Entry 6QTM (X-ray diffraction, 3.00 A resolution); this record covers chains A and F.

Chain A:
Molecule: Regulatory protein SIR4
Organism: Saccharomyces cerevisiae S288C
Reference sequence: P11978 (SIR4_YEAST); residue numbers follow UniProt; this construct covers 961-1085
Chain sequence (127 residues; numbered 959 to 1085; the number before each row is that of its first residue):
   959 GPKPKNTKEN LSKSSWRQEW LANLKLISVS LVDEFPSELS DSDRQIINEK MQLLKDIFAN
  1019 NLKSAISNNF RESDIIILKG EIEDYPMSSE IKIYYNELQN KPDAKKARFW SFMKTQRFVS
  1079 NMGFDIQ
Not modelled in the structure: 959-968, 1060-1063, 1085
Sequence notes: expression tag (959-960)
Modified residues: Mse-1009, Mse-1045, Mse-1071, Mse-1080 (selenomethionine; parent Met)
Reported in the primary citation:
  - binding site for sulfate ion: Arg-1066
  - mutagenesis - R1066A/K1072A/R1075A: decreased localization

Chain F:
Molecule: Ribonuclease H
Notes: EC 3.1.26.4
Reference sequence: O42838 (O42838_SACPA); numbering as in UniProt (aligned over 1087-1103)
Chain sequence (17 residues; each row starts with the number of its first residue):
  1087 ESPPSLDSSP PNTSFNA
Not modelled in the structure: 1087-1090, 1101-1103
Modified residues: Ser-1095 (phosphoserine; SEP)
Reported in the primary citation:
  - post-translational modification sites: Ser-1095 (citing earlier work)

How chain A and chain F interact:
Contacting residue pairs - 18 pairs, chain A then chain F:
  Leu-969(A) with Pro-1097(F)
  Ser-970(A) with Pro-1097(F)
  Trp-974(A) with Asp-1093(F), hydrogen bond (side chain-backbone); Ser-1094(F); Ser-1095(F), hydrogen bond (side chain-backbone); Pro-1096(F); Pro-1097(F)
  Trp-978(A) with Leu-1092(F); Asp-1093(F), hydrogen bond (side chain-backbone)
  Asn-981(A) with Leu-1092(F)
  Arg-1066(A) with Leu-1092(F), hydrogen bond (side chain-backbone); Ser-1094(F)
  Trp-1068(A) with Ser-1094(F)
  Lys-1072(A) with Ser-1094(F); Ser-1095(F)
  Arg-1075(A) with Ser-1095(F)
  Phe-1076(A) with Ser-1094(F)
  Asn-1079(A) with Pro-1096(F)
Also at the interface, not in a pair above, chain A (13 interface residues in all): Lys-971, Glu-977
Also at the interface, not in a pair above, chain F (7 interface residues in all): Ser-1091

In short:
Chain A and chain F form an interface of 13 and 7 residues respectively; the contacts include 4 hydrogen
bonds. Among the polar pairs are Trp-974(A)/Asp-1093(F), Trp-974(A)/Ser-1095(F) and Trp-978(A)/Asp-1093(F).
The paper reports a binding site for sulfate ion at Arg-1066(A); R1066A/K1072A/R1075A of chain A reduce
localization.
Chain A is Regulatory protein SIR4 (Saccharomyces cerevisiae S288C) and chain F is Ribonuclease H; the
structure, Crystal structure of the Sir4 H-BRCT domain in complex with Ty5 pS1095 peptide, was determined by
X-ray diffraction together with 6QSZ, 6RR0 and 6RRV from the same study.
